PDB entry 8ICF | X-ray diffraction, 2.90 A resolution | chains T and A of the 3 polymer chains in the assembly

# Chain T
Molecule: 8-nt DNA strand
Sequence (8 nucleotides; each row starts with the number of its first residue):
     1 CATTAGAA

# Chain A
Name: Protein (DNA polymerase beta (e.c.2.7.7.7))
Source organism: Homo sapiens
UniProtKB: P06746 (DPOB_HUMAN); residues 2-335 here correspond to UniProt positions 1-334 (UniProt number = residue number - 1)
Amino-acid sequence (335 residues; each row starts with the number of its first residue):
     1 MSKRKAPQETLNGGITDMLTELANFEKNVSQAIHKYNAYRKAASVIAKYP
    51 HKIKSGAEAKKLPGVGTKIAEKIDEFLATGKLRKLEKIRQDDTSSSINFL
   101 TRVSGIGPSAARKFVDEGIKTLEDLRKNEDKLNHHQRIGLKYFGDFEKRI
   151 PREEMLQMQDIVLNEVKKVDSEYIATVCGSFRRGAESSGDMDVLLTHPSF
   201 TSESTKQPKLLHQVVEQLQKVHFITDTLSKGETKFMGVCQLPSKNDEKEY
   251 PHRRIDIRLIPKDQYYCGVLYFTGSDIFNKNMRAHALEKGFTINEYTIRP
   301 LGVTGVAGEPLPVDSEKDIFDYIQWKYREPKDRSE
Disordered / not traced: 1-8
Metal / ion sites: Na+ site 1 near Leu-62 (its only coordinating residue here); Na+ site 2: Thr-101, Val-103, Ile-106 (shared with 1 residue of chain P)
Residues lining bound ligands: 2'-deoxyadenosine 5'-triphosphate (DTP): Arg-149, Gly-179, Ser-180, Arg-183, Ser-188, Gly-189, Asp-190
Curated features (UniProtKB/Swiss-Prot):
  - binding site (K(+)): Lys-61
  - binding site (Na(+)): Lys-61

# How chain T and chain A interact
Contacting residue pairs (11; chain T residue first):
  DA2(T) with Tyr-296(A), sugar contact
  DT3(T) with Thr-233(A), hydrogen bond to the phosphate; Lys-234(A), phosphate contact
  DT4(T) with Ser-229(A), phosphate contact; Lys-230(A), phosphate contact; Gly-231(A), phosphate contact; Glu-232(A), hydrogen bond to the phosphate; Thr-233(A), hydrogen bond to the phosphate; Lys-234(A), hydrogen bond to the phosphate
  DA5(T) with Ser-229(A), sugar contact; Lys-230(A), phosphate contact
Also at the interface, not in a pair above, chain T (7 interface residues in all): DC1, DG6, DA7
Also at the interface, not in a pair above, chain A (9 interface residues in all): Asn-133, Glu-295

# Summary
Chain T and chain A form an interface of 7 and 9 residues respectively; the contacts include 4 hydrogen bonds.
Polar contacts include DT3(T)/Thr-233(A), DT4(T)/Glu-232(A) and DT4(T)/Thr-233(A). Chain A binds
2'-deoxyadenosine 5'-triphosphate. From UniProt: K+-binding residue Lys-61(A) and Na+-binding residue
Lys-61(A) on chain A.
Here chain T is an 8-nt DNA strand and chain A is Protein (DNA polymerase beta (e.c.2.7.7.7)) (Homo sapiens).
Entry 8ICF (DNA polymerase beta (pol B) (e.c.2.7.7.7) complexed with seven base pairs of DNA; soaked in the
...) was determined by X-ray diffraction, deposited together with 1ZQA, 1ZQB, 1ZQC, 1ZQD, 1ZQE, 1ZQG and 28
further entries.
